PDB entry 3V62 | X-ray diffraction, 2.90 A resolution | chains A and C of the 3 polymer chains in the assembly

Chain A:
Molecule: Ubiquitin-like protein SMT3
Source organism: Saccharomyces cerevisiae
Notes: engineered mutation(s): GSH from N-tag after thrombin cleavage, K19R
UniProtKB: Q12306 (SMT3_YEAST); numbering as in UniProt (aligned over 20-98)
Chain sequence (84 residues; numbered 15 to 98; the number before each row is that of its first residue):
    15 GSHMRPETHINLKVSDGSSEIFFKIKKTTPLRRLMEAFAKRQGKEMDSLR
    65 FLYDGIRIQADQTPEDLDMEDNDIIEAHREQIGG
Not modelled in the structure: 15-19
Modified / non-standard residues: Lys27, Lys38, Lys40, Lys41, Lys54, Lys58 (n-dimethyl-lysine; MLY)
Sequence notes: expression tag (15-19)
Swiss-Prot annotation at these positions:
  - cross-link: Gly98 (Glycyl lysine isopeptide (Gly-Lys) (interchain with K-? in acceptor proteins))

Chain C:
Molecule: ATP-dependent DNA helicase SRS2
Source organism: Saccharomyces cerevisiae
Notes: EC 3.6.4.12; engineered mutation(s): S at N-terminal after Ulp1 cleavage
UniProtKB: P12954 (SRS2_YEAST); residues 1107-1174 here = UniProt positions 1107-1174
Chain sequence (69 residues; each row starts with the number of its first residue):
  1106 SHNPDDTTVDNRPIISNAKFLADAAMKKTQKFSKKVKNEPASSQMDIFSQ
  1156 LSRAKKKSKLNNGEIIVID
Not modelled in the structure: 1106-1147, 1162-1167
Sequence notes: expression tag (1106)
From the paper describing this entry:
  - contacts within the chain: Asp1151-Ser1154 (hydrogen bond)
  - mutagenesis - D1151A (10-fold): decreased binding to Proliferating cell nuclear antigen
  - mutagenesis - I1152A/L1156A, L1156A: increased growth in response to MMS

Interface between chain A and chain C:
Pairs across the interface (14):
  His23(A) - Asp1174(C)  salt bridge
  Ile35(A) - Ile1171(C)  hydrophobic
  Phe36(A) - Glu1169(C)
  Phe36(A) - Ile1170(C)
  Phe36(A) - Ile1171(C)  hydrogen bond (backbone-backbone)
  Phe37(A) - Ile1171(C)
  Lys38(A) - Ile1171(C)  hydrogen bond (backbone-backbone)
  Lys38(A) - Val1172(C)
  Lys38(A) - Ile1173(C)  hydrogen bond (backbone-backbone)
  Ile39(A) - Ile1173(C)
  Lys40(A) - Ile1173(C)
  Lys40(A) - Asp1174(C)
  Thr43(A) - Asp1174(C)  hydrogen bond (side chain-backbone)
  Arg55(A) - Glu1169(C)  salt bridge
Interface residues without a listed pair, chain A (12 interface residues in all): Arg47, Leu48, Ala51
The authors on this interface:
  - interface residues, chain C: Gly1168(C)

Overview:
The interface between chain A and chain C involves 12 residues on one side and 6 on the other; the contacts
include 4 hydrogen bonds and 2 salt bridges. Polar contacts include His23(A)-Asp1174(C), Arg55(A)-Glu1169(C)
and Thr43(A)-Asp1174(C). From the paper: I1152A/L1156A and L1156A of chain C increase growth in response to
MMS; the interface residue Gly1168(C).
Here chain A is Ubiquitin-like protein SMT3 and chain C is ATP-dependent DNA helicase SRS2, both from
Saccharomyces cerevisiae. Entry 3V62 (Structure of the S. cerevisiae Srs2 C-terminal domain in complex with
PCNA conjugated to SUMO on ...) was determined by X-ray diffraction, deposited together with 3V60 and 3V61.
